Entry 8DN9 (electron microscopy, 2.90 A resolution); this record covers chain A.

== Chain A ==
Protein: 29 kDa antigen cfp29
Organism: Acidipropionibacterium acidipropionici ATCC 4875
UniProtKB: K7RV67 (K7RV67_ACIA4); residue numbers follow UniProt; this construct covers 1-264
Amino-acid sequence (264 residues; row label = number of the first residue in the row):
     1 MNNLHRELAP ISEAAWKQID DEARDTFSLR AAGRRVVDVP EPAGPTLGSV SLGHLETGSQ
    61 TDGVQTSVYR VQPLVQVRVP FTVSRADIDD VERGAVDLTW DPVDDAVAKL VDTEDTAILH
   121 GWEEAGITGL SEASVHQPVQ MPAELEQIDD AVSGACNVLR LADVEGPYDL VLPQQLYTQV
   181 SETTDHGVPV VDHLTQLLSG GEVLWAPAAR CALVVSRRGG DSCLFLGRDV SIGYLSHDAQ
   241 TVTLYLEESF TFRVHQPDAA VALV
From the paper describing this entry:
  - conformationally variable residues (loop rearrangement): Asp185 to Pro189

== Overview ==
The paper reports conformational variability at Asp185.
Chain A is 29 kDa antigen cfp29 (Acidipropionibacterium acidipropionici ATCC 4875); the structure,
Acidipropionibacterium acidipropionici encapsulin in a closed state at pH 7.5, was determined by electron
microscopy, deposited together with 8DNA and 8DNL.
